7C8H - chains D and G of the 8 polymer chains in the assembly; structure by X-ray diffraction, 2.50 A resolution.

# Chain D (and G)
Molecule: Xylulose-5-phosphate/fructose-6-phosphate phosphoketolase
Source organism: Bifidobacterium longum
Notes: EC 4.1.2.22; chain G of this document is another copy of the same molecule, construct and numbering; everything in this record applies to it too
UniProt: Q6R2Q7 (Q6R2Q7_BIFLN); numbering as in UniProt (aligned over 1-825)
Amino-acid sequence (831 residues; each row starts with the number of its first residue):
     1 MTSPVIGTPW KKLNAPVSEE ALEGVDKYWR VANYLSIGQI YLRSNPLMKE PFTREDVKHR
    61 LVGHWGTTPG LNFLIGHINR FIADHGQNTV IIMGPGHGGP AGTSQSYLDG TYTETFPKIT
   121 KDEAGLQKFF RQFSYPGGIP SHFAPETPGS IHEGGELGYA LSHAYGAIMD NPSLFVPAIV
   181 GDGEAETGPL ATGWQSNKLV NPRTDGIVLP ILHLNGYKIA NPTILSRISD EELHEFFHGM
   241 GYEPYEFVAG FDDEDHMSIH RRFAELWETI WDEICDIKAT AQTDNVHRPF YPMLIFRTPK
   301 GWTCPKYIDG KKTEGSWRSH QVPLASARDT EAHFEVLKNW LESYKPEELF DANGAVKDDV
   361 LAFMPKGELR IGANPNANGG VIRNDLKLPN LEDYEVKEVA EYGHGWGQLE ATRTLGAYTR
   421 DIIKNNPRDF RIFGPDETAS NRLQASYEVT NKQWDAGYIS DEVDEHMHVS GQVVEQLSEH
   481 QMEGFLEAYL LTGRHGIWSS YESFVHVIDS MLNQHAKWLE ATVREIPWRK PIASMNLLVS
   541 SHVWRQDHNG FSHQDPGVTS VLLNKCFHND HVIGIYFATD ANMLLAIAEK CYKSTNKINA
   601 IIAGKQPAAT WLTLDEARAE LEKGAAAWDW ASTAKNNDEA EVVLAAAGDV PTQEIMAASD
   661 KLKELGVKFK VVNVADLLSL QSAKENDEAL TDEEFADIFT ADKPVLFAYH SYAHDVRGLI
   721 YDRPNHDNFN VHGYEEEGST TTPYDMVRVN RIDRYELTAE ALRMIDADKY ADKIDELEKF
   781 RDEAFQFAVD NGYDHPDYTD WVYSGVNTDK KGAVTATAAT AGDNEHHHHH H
Not modelled in the structure: 1, 810-831 (chain G: 1, 808-831)
Construct notes: expression tag (826-831)
Bound ions: Ca2+: Asp-182, Asn-215, Tyr-217 (together with thiamine diphosphate)
Residues lining bound ligands:
  - malonic acid (MLA), molecule 1: His-64, His-97, His-142, Gly-155, Ile-219, His-320
  - malonic acid (MLA), molecule 2: Tyr-501, Phe-504, Asn-549, His-553
  - thiamine diphosphate (TPP), molecule 1: Thr-67, Pro-95, His-97, Gly-155, Glu-156, Leu-157, Gly-181, Asp-182, Gly-183, Glu-184, His-213, Asn-215, Tyr-217, Lys-218, Ile-219, Thr-223, Lys-300, His-320
  - thiamine diphosphate (TPP), molecule 2: Pro-435, Asp-436, Glu-437, Leu-477, Glu-479, Tyr-501, Phe-504, Val-507, His-553

# How chain D and chain G interact
Residue-residue contacts - 4 pairs, chain D then chain G:
  Phe-251(D) / Ala-279(G)
  Phe-251(D) / Thr-283(G)
  Asp-252(D) / Ala-279(G)
  Asp-253(D) / Trp-10(G)
Interface residues without a listed pair, chain D (4 interface residues in all): Lys-312
Interface residues without a listed pair, chain G (4 interface residues in all): Gln-282

# Overview
The chain D/chain G interface involves 4 residues from each chain. Bound to chain D: thiamine diphosphate and
malonic acid. Asp-182(D), Asn-215(D) and Tyr-217(D) form the Ca2+ site.
Chain D and chain G are both Xylulose-5-phosphate/fructose-6-phosphate phosphoketolase (Bifidobacterium
longum); the structure, Ambient temperature structure of Bifidobacterium longum phosphoketolase with thiamine
diphosphate, was determined by X-ray diffraction, deposited together with 7C8I.
